PDB entry 3K9K | X-ray diffraction, 2.55 A resolution | chains A and B

Chain A (and B):
Name: Histone-lysine N-methyltransferase SETMAR
Organism: Homo sapiens
Notes: EC 2.1.1.43; chain B of this document is another copy of the same molecule, construct and numbering; everything in this record applies to it too
UniProt: Q53H47 (SETMR_HUMAN); numbering as in UniProt (aligned over 433-671)
Chain sequence (239 residues; each row starts with the number of its first residue):
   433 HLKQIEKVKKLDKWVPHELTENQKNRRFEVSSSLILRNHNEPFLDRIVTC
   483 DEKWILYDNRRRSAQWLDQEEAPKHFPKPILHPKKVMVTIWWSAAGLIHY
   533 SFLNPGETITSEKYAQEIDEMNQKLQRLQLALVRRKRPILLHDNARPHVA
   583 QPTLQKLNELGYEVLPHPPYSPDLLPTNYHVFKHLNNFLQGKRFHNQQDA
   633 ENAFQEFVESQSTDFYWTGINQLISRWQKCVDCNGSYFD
Disordered / not traced: 433-438, 493-514 (chain B: 433-437, 493-513, 562-568)
Sequence notes: engineered mutation Arg-566 (Asn in Q53H47), Arg-569 (Gly in Q53H47), Trp-649 (Ala in Q53H47)

How chain A and chain B interact:
Residue-residue contacts (46):
  Asn-457(A) with Gln-583(B), hydrogen bond; Leu-586(B)
  Arg-458(A) with Asn-576(B), hydrogen bond (side chain-backbone)
  Phe-460(A) with Leu-586(B); Gln-587(B); Asn-590(B)
  Glu-461(A) with Asn-576(B); Val-596(B)
  Ser-464(A) with Asn-590(B)
  Ser-465(A) with Glu-595(B); Val-596(B), hydrogen bond (side chain-backbone)
  Leu-468(A) with Gly-593(B); Tyr-594(B); Glu-595(B)
  Arg-469(A) with Arg-469(B); Glu-595(B)
  Asn-472(A) with Arg-478(B)
  Glu-473(A) with Arg-469(B), salt bridge; Glu-473(B); Arg-478(B), salt bridge
  Arg-478(A) with Asn-472(B); Glu-473(B), salt bridge
  Lys-568(A) with Asn-472(B); Glu-473(B), salt bridge
  Arg-569(A) with Leu-468(B), hydrogen bond (side chain-backbone); Asn-472(B)
  Asn-576(A) with Arg-458(B)
  Gln-583(A) with Asn-457(B), hydrogen bond; Asn-666(B)
  Leu-586(A) with Asn-457(B); Phe-460(B)
  Gln-587(A) with Phe-460(B); Asn-666(B), hydrogen bond
  Asn-590(A) with Phe-460(B); Ser-464(B), hydrogen bond; Val-663(B)
  Gly-593(A) with Leu-468(B)
  Tyr-594(A) with Leu-468(B)
  Glu-595(A) with Ser-465(B); Arg-469(B)
  Val-596(A) with Glu-461(B); Ser-465(B), hydrogen bond (backbone-side chain)
  Pro-598(A) with Pro-598(B), hydrophobic
  Val-663(A) with Asn-590(B)
  Asn-666(A) with Gln-583(B), hydrogen bond; Gln-587(B), hydrogen bond
Interface residues without a listed pair, chain A (27 interface residues in all): Val-581, Ala-582
Interface residues without a listed pair, chain B (27 interface residues in all): His-471, Arg-569, Val-581, Ala-582

In short:
Chain A and chain B each contribute 27 residues to their interface; the contacts include 10 hydrogen bonds and
4 salt bridges. Polar pairs include Glu-473(A)/Arg-469(B), Glu-473(A)/Arg-478(B) and Lys-568(A)/Glu-473(B).
Chain A and chain B are both Histone-lysine N-methyltransferase SETMAR (Homo sapiens); the structure,
Transposase domain of Metnase, was determined by X-ray diffraction together with 3K9J from the same study.
